Entry 3OFN (X-ray diffraction, 3.20 A resolution); this record covers chains B and G of the 9 polymer chains in the assembly.

== Chain B ==
Name: ATP synthase subunit alpha
Source organism: Saccharomyces cerevisiae
Notes: EC 3.6.3.14
UniProtKB: P07251 (ATPA_YEAST); residues 1-510 here correspond to UniProt positions 36-545 (UniProt number = residue number + 35)
Sequence (510 residues; row label = number of the first residue in the row):
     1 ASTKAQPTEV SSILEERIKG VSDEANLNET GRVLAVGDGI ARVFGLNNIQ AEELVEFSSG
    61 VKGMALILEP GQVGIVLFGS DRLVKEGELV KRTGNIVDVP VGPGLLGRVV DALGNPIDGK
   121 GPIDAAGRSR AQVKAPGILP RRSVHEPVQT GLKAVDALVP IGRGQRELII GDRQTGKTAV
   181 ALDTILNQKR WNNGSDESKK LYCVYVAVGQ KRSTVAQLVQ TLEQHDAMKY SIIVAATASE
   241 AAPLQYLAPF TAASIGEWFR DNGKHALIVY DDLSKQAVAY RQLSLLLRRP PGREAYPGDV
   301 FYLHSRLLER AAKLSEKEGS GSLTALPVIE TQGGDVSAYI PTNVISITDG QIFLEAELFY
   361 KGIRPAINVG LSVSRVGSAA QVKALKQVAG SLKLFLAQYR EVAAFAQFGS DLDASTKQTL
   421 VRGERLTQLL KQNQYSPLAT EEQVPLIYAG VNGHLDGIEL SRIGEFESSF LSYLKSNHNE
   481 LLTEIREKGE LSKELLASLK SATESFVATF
Not modelled in the structure: 1-24
Differences from the reference sequence: engineered mutation I67 (Asn102 in P07251)
Swiss-Prot annotation at these positions:
  - binding site (ATP): G171 to T178
  - site: S372 (Required for activity)
  - modified residue (Phosphoserine): S22, S143
Metal / ion sites: Mg2+: T178 (together with AMP-PNP)
Residues lining bound ligands:
  - AMP-PNP (ANP; phosphoaminophosphonic acid-adenylate ester), molecule 1: D172, R173, Q174, T175, G176, K177, T178, A179, E330, F359, R364, P365, Q432, N433, Q434, Y435
  - AMP-PNP (ANP), molecule 2: I345, S346, V373, R375

== Chain G ==
Name: ATP synthase subunit gamma
Source organism: Saccharomyces cerevisiae
Notes: EC 3.6.3.14
UniProtKB: P38077 (ATPG_YEAST); residues 1-278 here correspond to UniProt positions 34-311 (UniProt number = residue number + 33)
Sequence (278 residues; each row starts with the number of its first residue):
     1 ATLKEVEMRL KSIKNIEKIT KTMKIVASTR LSKAEKAKIS AKKMDEAEQL FYKNAETKNL
    61 DVEATETGAP KELIVAITSD KGLCGSIHSQ LAKAVRRHLN DQPNADIVTI GDKIKMQLLR
   121 THPNNIKLSI NGIGKDAPTF QESALIADKL LSVMKAGTYP KISIFYNDPV SSLSFEPSEK
   181 PIFNAKTIEQ SPSFGKFEID TDANVPRDLF EYTLANQMLT AMAQGYAAEI SARRNAMDNA
   241 SKNAGDMINR YSILYNRTRQ AVITNELVDI ITGASSLG
Not modelled in the structure: 63-70, 277-278

== How chain B and chain G interact ==
Residue-residue contacts (10):
  P291(B) with V268(G), hydrophobic
  A295(B) with T264(G)
  G333(B) with I253(G)
  D335(B) with R257(G), salt bridge
  S337(B) with R257(G), hydrogen bond (backbone-side chain)
  A338(B) with R257(G)
  Q407(B) with N239(G)
  G409(B) with L173(G)
  S410(B) with L173(G); S174(G)
Interface residues without a listed pair, chain B (13 interface residues in all): G292, R293, E294, Q332

== Summary ==
The interface between chain B and chain G involves 13 residues on one side and 7 on the other, with 1 hydrogen
bond and 1 salt bridge. Polar contacts include D335(B)-R257(G) and S337(B)-R257(G). Chain B binds AMP-PNP.
Here chain B is ATP synthase subunit alpha and chain G is ATP synthase subunit gamma, both from Saccharomyces
cerevisiae. Entry 3OFN (Structure of four mutant forms of yeast F1 ATPase: alpha-N67I) was determined by X-ray
diffraction together with 3OE7 and 3OEH from the same study.
